5AC9 - chains 1 and 2 of the 4 polymer chains in the assembly; structure by electron microscopy, 3.20 A resolution.

Chain 1:
Name: VP1
Organism: Foot-and-mouth disease virus - type o
UniProtKB: Q6PMW3 (Q6PMW3_9PICO); residues 1-208 here correspond to UniProt positions 725-932 (UniProt number = residue number + 724)
Sequence (208 residues; each row starts with the number of its first residue):
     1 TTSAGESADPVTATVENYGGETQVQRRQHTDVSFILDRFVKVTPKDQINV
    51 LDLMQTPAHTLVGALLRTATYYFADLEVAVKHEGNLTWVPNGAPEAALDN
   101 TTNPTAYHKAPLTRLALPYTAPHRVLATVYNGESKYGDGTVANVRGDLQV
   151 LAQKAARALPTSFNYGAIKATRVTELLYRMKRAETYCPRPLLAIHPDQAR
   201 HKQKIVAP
Disordered / not traced: 135-156
Construct notes: conflict E133 (Asn857 in Q6PMW3)

Chain 2:
Name: VP3
Organism: Foot-and-mouth disease virus - type o
UniProtKB: Q6PMW3 (Q6PMW3_9PICO); residues 1-218 here correspond to UniProt positions 287-504 (UniProt number = residue number + 286)
Sequence (218 residues; each row starts with the number of its first residue):
     1 DKKTEETTLLEDRILTTRNGHTTSTTQSSVGVTYGYATAEDFVSGPNTSG
    51 LETRVAQAERFFKTHLFDWVTSDPFGRCHLLELPTDHKGVYGYLTDSYAY
   101 MRNGWDVEVTAVGNQFNGGCLLVAMVPELCSIQKRELYQLTLFPHQFINP
   151 RTNMTAHITVPFVGVNRYDQYKVHKPWTLVVMVVAPLTVNSEGAPQIKVY
   201 ANIAPTNVHVAGEFPSKE
Disordered / not traced: 1-11
Construct notes: engineered mutation Y93 (Ser379 in Q6PMW3)
From the paper describing this entry:
  - mutagenesis - S93Y (Tm 53.5 degC), S97Q (Tm 54.0 degC), Y98F (Tm 53.5 degC): increased stability
  - mutagenesis - Q57E, Q57L, R60G, R60L: decreased stability (from molecular simulation)
  - mutagenesis - V90N, S97I: increased stability (from molecular simulation)

Chain 1 / chain 2 interface:
Residue-residue contacts (54):
  G5(1) - F147(2)
  E6(1) - V30(2)
  E6(1) - Q146(2)
  E6(1) - F147(2)  hydrogen bond (backbone-backbone)
  E6(1) - N149(2)  hydrogen bond
  E6(1) - T152(2)  hydrogen bond
  E6(1) - N153(2)
  S7(1) - V30(2)
  S7(1) - T33(2)
  A8(1) - H145(2)
  T70(1) - E128(2)
  Y71(1) - E128(2)  hydrogen bond
  Y71(1) - V163(2)
  Y71(1) - G164(2)
  Y71(1) - V165(2)  hydrophobic
  H123(1) - V165(2)
  H123(1) - N166(2)  hydrogen bond
  R124(1) - G164(2)  hydrogen bond (side chain-backbone)
  R124(1) - V165(2)
  R124(1) - N166(2)  hydrogen bond (side chain-backbone)
  R124(1) - R167(2)
  V125(1) - V165(2)
  A127(1) - V165(2)  hydrophobic
  V129(1) - E128(2)
  Y130(1) - E128(2)
  Y130(1) - C130(2)
  Y130(1) - H174(2)
  N131(1) - E82(2)  hydrogen bond
  N131(1) - E128(2)  hydrogen bond (backbone-side chain)
  N131(1) - C130(2)  hydrogen bond
  N131(1) - H174(2)
  N131(1) - K175(2)  hydrogen bond (backbone-backbone)
  G132(1) - V173(2)
  G132(1) - H174(2)
  E133(1) - C130(2)  hydrogen bond (backbone-side chain)
  S134(1) - C130(2)
  F163(1) - V165(2)  hydrophobic
  C187(1) - Y36(2)
  P188(1) - L142(2)
  P188(1) - F143(2)
  R189(1) - P127(2)  hydrogen bond (side chain-backbone)
  R189(1) - E128(2)  hydrogen bond (side chain-backbone)
  R189(1) - L129(2)
  R189(1) - L142(2)
  R189(1) - F143(2)
  P190(1) - E136(2)
  P190(1) - Q139(2)
  P190(1) - L142(2)
  P190(1) - F143(2)
  L191(1) - Q139(2)  hydrogen bond (backbone-side chain)
  L192(1) - R135(2)
  L192(1) - Q139(2)
  A193(1) - R135(2)  hydrogen bond (backbone-side chain)
  H195(1) - R135(2)
Also at the interface, not in a pair above, chain 1 (27 interface residues in all): L126, I194
Also at the interface, not in a pair above, chain 2 (31 interface residues in all): D41, V126, F162, T178

In short:
Chain 1 and chain 2 form an interface of 27 and 31 residues respectively; the contacts include 16 hydrogen
bonds. Polar pairs include E6(1)-N149(2), E6(1)-T152(2) and Y71(1)-E128(2). From the paper: S93Y, S97Q and
Y98F of chain 2, among others, increase stability; Q57E, Q57L and R60G of chain 2, among others, reduce
stability; 9 substitutions were tested in all.
Chain 1 is VP1 and chain 2 is VP3, both from Foot-and-mouth disease virus - type o; the structure,
Structure-based energetics of protein interfaces guide Foot-and-Mouth disease virus vaccine design, was
determined by electron microscopy (same publication as 5ACA, 5D8A and 5DDJ).
